PDB entry 5X0X | electron microscopy, 3.97 A resolution | chains E and J of the 11 polymer chains in the assembly

[Chain E]
Protein: Histone H3.2
Organism: Xenopus laevis
UniProt: P84233 (H32_XENLA); residues 0-135 here correspond to UniProt positions 1-136 (UniProt number = residue number + 1)
Sequence (136 residues; numbered 0 to 135; the number before each row is that of its first residue; numbering starts at 0):
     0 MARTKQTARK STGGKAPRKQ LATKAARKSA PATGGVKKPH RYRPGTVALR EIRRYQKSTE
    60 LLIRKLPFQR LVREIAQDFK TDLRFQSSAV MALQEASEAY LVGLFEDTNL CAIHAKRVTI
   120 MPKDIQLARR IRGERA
Disordered / not traced: 0-39, 135
Curated features (UniProtKB/Swiss-Prot):
  - modified residue: Arg2 (Asymmetric dimethylarginine), Thr3 (Phosphothreonine), Lys4 (Allysine), Gln5 (5-glutamyl dopamine), Thr6 (Phosphothreonine), Arg8 (Citrulline), Lys9 (N6,N6,N6-trimethyllysine), Ser10 (ADP-ribosylserine), Thr11 (Phosphothreonine), Lys14 (N6-(2-hydroxyisobutyryl)lysine), Arg17 (Asymmetric dimethylarginine), Lys18 (N6-(2-hydroxyisobutyryl)lysine), Lys23 (N6-(2-hydroxyisobutyryl)lysine), Arg26 (Citrulline), Lys27 (N6,N6,N6-trimethyllysine), Ser28 (ADP-ribosylserine), Lys36 (N6,N6,N6-trimethyllysine), Lys37 (N6-methyllysine), Tyr41 (Phosphotyrosine), Lys56 (N6,N6,N6-trimethyllysine) and 8 more in UniProt
  - lipidation: Cys110 (S-palmitoyl cysteine)

[Chain J]
Molecule: 167-nt DNA strand
Sequence (167 nucleotides; row label = number of the first residue in the row; numbers below 1 keep their minus sign (DA-19 is residue -19)):
   -19 ATCGTACTTC TCGACAAGCT ATCGGATGTA TATATCTGAC ACGTGCCTGG AGACTAGGGA
    41 GTAATCCCCT TGGCGGTTAA AACGCGGGGG ACAGCGCGTA CGTGCGTTTA AGCGGTGCTA
   101 GAGCTGTCTA CGACCAATTG AGCGGCCTCG GCACCGGGAT TCTCGAT
Disordered / not traced: -19 to 0, 147

[How chain E and chain J interact]
Residue-residue contacts (20):
  Arg40(E) - DG82(J)  base contact
  Arg40(E) - DT83(J)  hydrogen bond to the base
  Arg40(E) - DG84(J)  hydrogen bond to the sugar
  Tyr41(E) - DG84(J)  phosphate contact
  Pro43(E) - DG82(J)  phosphate contact
  Pro43(E) - DT83(J)  phosphate contact
  Gly44(E) - DG82(J)  hydrogen bond to the phosphate
  Gly44(E) - DT83(J)  hydrogen bond to the phosphate
  Thr45(E) - DT83(J)  hydrogen bond to the phosphate
  Val46(E) - DT83(J)  hydrogen bond to the phosphate
  Ala47(E) - DT83(J)  hydrogen bond to the phosphate
  Arg63(E) - DA91(J)  phosphate contact
  Arg63(E) - DG92(J)  phosphate contact
  Lys64(E) - DG92(J)  hydrogen bond to the phosphate
  Leu65(E) - DA91(J)  sugar contact
  Leu65(E) - DG92(J)  hydrogen bond to the phosphate
  Pro66(E) - DA91(J)  phosphate contact
  Arg69(E) - DA91(J)  salt bridge to the phosphate
  Arg83(E) - DA100(J)  hydrogen bond to the phosphate
  Arg83(E) - DG101(J)  salt bridge to the phosphate
Other interface residues (no listed pair), chain E (14 interface residues in all): Arg42
Other interface residues (no listed pair), chain J (8 interface residues in all): DA6

[Overview]
14 residues of chain E and 8 residues of chain J are in contact; the contacts include 10 hydrogen bonds and 2
salt bridges. Polar pairs include Arg40(E)-DT83(J), Arg40(E)-DG84(J) and Gly44(E)-DG82(J).
Here chain E is Histone H3.2 (Xenopus laevis) and chain J is a 167-nt DNA strand. Entry 5X0X (Complex of
Snf2-Nucleosome complex with Snf2 bound to position +6 of the nucleosome) was determined by electron
microscopy, deposited together with 5X0Y.
